Entry 8D8J (electron microscopy, 3.80 A resolution); this record covers chains 2 and a of the 16 polymer chains in the assembly.

== Chain 2 ==
Name: Protein FYV4, mitochondrial
Organism: Saccharomyces cerevisiae
UniProt: P38783 (FYV4_YEAST); numbering as in UniProt (aligned over 1-130)
Sequence (130 residues; each row starts with the number of its first residue):
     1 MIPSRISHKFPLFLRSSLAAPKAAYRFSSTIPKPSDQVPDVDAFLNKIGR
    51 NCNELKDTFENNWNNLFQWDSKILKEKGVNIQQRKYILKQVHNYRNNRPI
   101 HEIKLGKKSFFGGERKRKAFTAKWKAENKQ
Unresolved in the structure: 1-29, 129-130

== Chain a ==
Molecule: 15S ribosomal RNA
Organism: Saccharomyces cerevisiae
Sequence (1713 nucleotides; row label = number of the first residue in the row; note: 13 numbers in that range are skipped by the numbering (no residue carries them; nothing is unmodelled there); a row labelled like 1278A-1278M holds insertion residues (1278A, then the next letters in order); numbers below 1 keep their minus sign (U-63 is residue -63)):
   -63 UUUUAUAUAAUAAUAAUAAUAUAUAUAUAUAUAUAUUAUUAUAUUAGUUA
   -13 UAUAAUAAGGAAAAGUAAAAAAUUUAUAAGAAUAUGAUGUUGGUUCAGAU
    37 UAAGCGCUAAAUAAGGACAUGACACAUGCGAAUCAUACGUUUAUUAUUGA
    87 UAAGAUAAUAAAUAUGUGGUGUAAACGUGAGUAAUUUUAUUAGGAAUUAA
   137 UGAACUAUAGAAUAAGCUAAAUACUUAAUAUAUUAUUAUAUAAAAAUAAU
   187 UUAUAUAAUAAAAAGGAUAUAUAUAUAAUAUAUAUUUAUCUAUAGUCAAG
   237 CCAAUAAUGGUUUAGGUAGUAGGUUUAUUAAGAGUUAAACCUAGCCAACG
   287 AUCCAUAAUCGAUAAUGAAAGUUAGAACGAUCACGUUGACUCUGAAAUAU
   337 AGUCAAUAUCUAUAAGAUACAGCAGUGAGGAAUAUUGGACAAUGAUCGAA
   387 AGAUUGAUCCAGUUACUUAUUAGGAUGAUAUAUAAAAAUAUUUUAUUUUA
   437 UUUAUAAAUAUUAAAUAUUUAUAAUAAUAAUAAUAAUAAUAUAUAUAUAU
   487 AAAUUGAUUAAAAAUAAAAUCCAUAAAUAAUUAAAAUAAUGAUAUUAAUU
   537 ACCAUAUAUAUUUUUAUAUGGAUAUAUAUAUUAAUAAUAAUAUUAAUUUU
   587 AUUAUUAUUAAUAAUAUAUUUUAAUAGUCCUGACUAAUAUUUGUGCCAGC
   637 AGUCGCGGUAACACAAAGAGGGCGAGCGUUAAUCAUAAUGGUUUAAAGGA
   687 UCCGUAGAAUGAAUUAUAUAUUAUAAUUUAGAGUUAAUAAAAUAUAAUUA
   737 AAGAAUUAUAAUAGUAAAGAUGAAAUAAUAAUAAUAAUUAUAAGACUAAU
   787 AUAUGUGAAAAUAUUAAUUAAAUAUUAACUGACAUUGAGGGAUUAAAACU
   837 AGAGUAGCGAAACGGAUUCGAUACCCGUGUAGUUCUAGUAGUAAACUAUG
   887 AAUACAAUUAUUUAUAAUAUAUAUUAUAUAUAAAUAAUAAAUGAAAAUGA
   937 AAGUAUUCCACCUGAAGAGUACGUUAGCAAUAAUGAAACUCAAAACAAUA
   987 GACGGUUACAGACUUAAGCAGUGGAGCAUGUUAUUUAAUUCGAUAAUCCA
  1037 CGACUAACCUUACCAUAUUUUGAAUAUUAUAAUAAUUAUUAUAAUUAUUA
  1087 UAUUACAGGCGUUACAUUGUUGUCUUUAGUUCGUGCUGCAAAGUUUUAGA
  1137 UUAAGUUCAUAAACGAACAAAACUCCAUAUAUAUAAUUUUAAUUAUAUAU
  1187 AAUUUUAUAUUAUUUAUUAAUAUAAAGAAAGGAAUUAAGACAAAUCAUAA
  1237 UGAUCCUUAUAAUAUGGGUAAUAGACGUGCUAUAAUAAAAUG
1278A-1278M AUAAUAAAAUUAU
  1282 AUAAA
  1297 AUAUAUUUAAUUAUAUUUAAUUAAUAAUAUAAAACAUUUUAAUUUUUAAU
  1347 AUAUUUUUUUAUUAUAUAUUAAUAUGAAUUAUAAUCUGAAAUUCGAUUAU
  1397 AUGAAAAAAGAAUUGCUAGUAAUACGUAAAUUAGUAUGUUACGGUGAAUA
  1447 UUCUAACUGUUUCGCACUAAUCACUCAUCACGCGUUGAAACAUAUUAUUA
  1497 UCUUAUUAUUUAUAUAAUAUUUUUUAAUAAAUAUUAAUAAUUAUUAAUUU
  1547 AUAUUUAUUUAUAUCAGAAAUAAUAUGAAUUAAUGCGAAGUUGAAAUACA
  1597 GUUACCGUAGGGGAACCUGCGGUGGGCUUAUAAAUAUCUUAAAUAUUCUU
  1647 ACA
Unresolved in the structure: -54 to -16, 3-7, 86-88, 167-171, 211-213, 421-477, 546-549, 564-599, 705-707, 750-771, 841-869, 880-884, 906-910, 1028-1046, 1075-1077, 1108-1234, 1278A-1278M, 1297-1327, 1339-1367, 1374-1400, 1529-1535, 1592-1649
Ion coordination: Mg2+ site 1: A55, U56, G115; Mg2+ site 2 near A110 (its only coordinating residue here); Mg2+ site 3: G115, A294; Mg2+ site 4: A116, G117, A294; Mg2+ site 5 near A159 (its only coordinating residue here); Mg2+ site 6 near U256 (its only coordinating residue here); Mg2+ site 7: A312, A313; Mg2+ site 8 near G321 (its only coordinating residue here); Mg2+ site 9: G321, U336; Mg2+ site 10: C356, A357; Mg2+ site 11: C376, U379; Mg2+ site 12 near G492 (its only coordinating residue here); 5 more Mg2+ sites not listed

== How chain 2 and chain a interact ==
Pairs across the interface (51):
  Arg50(2) - A389(a)  salt bridge to the phosphate
  Ser71(2) - G527(a)  hydrogen bond to the phosphate
  Lys72(2) - U518(a)  hydrogen bond to the base
  Lys75(2) - A528(a)  salt bridge to the phosphate
  Lys75(2) - U529(a)  salt bridge to the phosphate
  Lys75(2) - A530(a)  hydrogen bond to the sugar
  Lys75(2) - U531(a)  salt bridge to the phosphate
  Ile81(2) - A375(a)  sugar contact
  Ile81(2) - A528(a)  sugar contact
  Gln82(2) - A375(a)  phosphate contact
  Gln82(2) - C376(a)  phosphate contact
  Arg84(2) - A528(a)  salt bridge to the phosphate
  Lys85(2) - A375(a)  hydrogen bond to the phosphate
  Lys85(2) - C376(a)  salt bridge to the phosphate
  Lys85(2) - A377(a)  salt bridge to the phosphate
  Lys85(2) - U526(a)  sugar contact
  Lys85(2) - G527(a)  phosphate contact
  Leu88(2) - U526(a)  sugar contact
  Leu88(2) - G527(a)  phosphate contact
  Lys89(2) - G388(a)  phosphate contact
  His92(2) - A524(a)  hydrogen bond to the base
  His92(2) - A525(a)  hydrogen bond to the sugar
  Asn93(2) - G388(a)  phosphate contact
  Ile103(2) - A387(a)  base contact
  Ile103(2) - G388(a)  sugar contact
  Leu105(2) - A389(a)  phosphate contact
  Leu105(2) - U390(a)  phosphate contact
  Gly106(2) - U69(a)  phosphate contact
  Gly106(2) - A389(a)  hydrogen bond to the phosphate
  Lys107(2) - U69(a)  phosphate contact
  Lys108(2) - G66(a)  salt bridge to the phosphate
  Lys108(2) - A68(a)  salt bridge to the phosphate
  Phe110(2) - U101(a)  stacking on the base
  Phe111(2) - U101(a)  sugar contact
  Phe111(2) - G102(a)  phosphate contact
  Gly113(2) - A68(a)  phosphate contact
  Glu114(2) - A67(a)  hydrogen bond to the sugar
  Glu114(2) - A68(a)  hydrogen bond to the phosphate
  Glu114(2) - G107(a)  hydrogen bond to the base
  Arg115(2) - G66(a)  sugar contact
  Arg115(2) - A67(a)  salt bridge to the phosphate
  Lys118(2) - G338(a)  salt bridge to the phosphate
  Lys118(2) - A353(a)  salt bridge to the phosphate
  Lys118(2) - U354(a)  salt bridge to the phosphate
  Ala119(2) - A353(a)  sugar contact
  Ala122(2) - A348(a)  base contact
  Ala122(2) - G352(a)  sugar contact
  Lys123(2) - U347(a)  phosphate contact
  Lys123(2) - A348(a)  salt bridge to the phosphate
  Trp124(2) - U101(a)  base contact
  Ala126(2) - A348(a)  sugar contact
Interface residues without a listed pair, chain 2 (30 interface residues in all): Ser109, Arg117
Interface residues without a listed pair, chain a (32 interface residues in all): A100, U108, G374

== Summary ==
30 residues of chain 2 and 32 residues of chain a are in contact, with 10 hydrogen bonds, 14 salt bridges and
1 aromatic stacking contact. Among the polar pairs are Lys72(2)-U518(a), His92(2)-A524(a) and
Glu114(2)-G107(a).
Chain 2 is Protein FYV4, mitochondrial and chain a is 15S ribosomal RNA, both from Saccharomyces cerevisiae;
the structure, Yeast mitochondrial small subunit assembly intermediate (State 1), was determined by electron
microscopy (same publication as 8D8K and 8D8L).
